Entry 3KMW (X-ray diffraction, 2.00 A resolution); this record covers chains A and B.

Chain A:
Molecule: Integrin-linked kinase
From: Homo sapiens
Notes: fragment: C-terminal pseudokinase domain:
UniProt: Q13418 (ILK_HUMAN); residues 183-452 here = UniProt positions 183-452
Sequence (271 residues; row label = number of the first residue in the row; note: 183 numbers in that range are skipped by the numbering (no residue carries them; nothing is unmodelled there); numbers below 1 keep their minus sign (Met-1 is residue -1)):
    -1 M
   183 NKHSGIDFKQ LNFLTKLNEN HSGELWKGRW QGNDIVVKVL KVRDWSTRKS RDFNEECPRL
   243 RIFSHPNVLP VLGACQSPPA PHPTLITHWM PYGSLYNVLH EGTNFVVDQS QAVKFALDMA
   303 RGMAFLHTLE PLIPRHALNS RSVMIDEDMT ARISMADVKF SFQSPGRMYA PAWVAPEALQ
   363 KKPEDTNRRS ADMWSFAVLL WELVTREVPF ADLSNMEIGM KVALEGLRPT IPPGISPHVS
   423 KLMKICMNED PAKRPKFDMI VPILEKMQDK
Not modelled in the structure: -1, 183-184
Sequence notes: expression tag (-1); engineered mutation Ser346 (Cys in Q13418), Ser422 (Cys in Q13418)
Metal / ion sites: Mg2+: Asp339 (together with ATP)
Residues lining bound ligands: ATP (adenosine-5'-triphosphate): Asn200, Asn202, His203, Ser204, Leu207, Val218, Lys220, Leu251, Thr269, His270, Trp271, Met272, Gly275, Ser276, Asn279, Arg323, Met326, Asp339, Lys341
Curated features (UniProtKB/Swiss-Prot):
  - motif: Lys363 to Arg371 (Nuclear localization signal)
  - binding site (ATP): Asn200, Asn202, His203, Ser204, Lys220, His270, Met272, Asn279, Lys341
  - binding site (Mg(2+)): Asp339
  - modified residue: Ser186 (Phosphoserine), Ser246 (Phosphoserine), Lys426 (N6-acetyllysine)
  - natural variant: Ala262 (A262V: Found in a patient with severe dilated cardiomyopathy; uncertain significance)
  - mutagenesis: Leu207 (L207W: Prevents binding of ATP and Mg(2+). Does not affect binding to F-actin but dramatically impairs F-actin filament bundling, cell spreading and cell migration ...), Lys220 (K220A/M: Reduced interaction with PARVA due to destabilization of ILK), Arg225 (R225A: Reduced interaction with PARVA. Decreased focal adhesion assembly and reduced cell migration; when associated with A-349), Ser228 (S228A: No effect on PAK1-mediated phosphorylation), Ser246 (S246A: Severely reduces PAK1-mediated phosphorylation and increases nuclear and focal adhesion localization. Reduced cell proliferation and cell migration; when associated with A-173), Arg349 (R349A: Reduced interaction with PARVA. Decreased focal adhesion assembly and reduced cell migration; when associated with A-225), Lys363 (K363A: Remains almost completely cytoplasmic with little nuclear localization), Ile400 (I400A: Results in nuclear accumulation of the protein and altered cell morphology), Met402 to Lys403 (Abolishes binding to PARVA and impairs localization of ILK to focal adhesions)
Reported in the primary citation:
  - binding site for ATP: Lys220, Lys341
  - contacts within the chain: Ala319-Ser324 (hydrogen bond)
  - Mg2+ coordination: Asp339
  - mutagenesis - A319D, A319D/S343D, A319D/N321K/S343D, S343D: unchanged catalytic activity

Chain B:
Molecule: Alpha-parvin
From: Homo sapiens
Notes: fragment: C-terminal calponin homology domain:
UniProt: Q9NVD7 (PARVA_HUMAN); residues 248-372 here = UniProt positions 248-372
Sequence (129 residues; numbered -4 to 372; 248 numbers in that range are skipped by the numbering (no residue carries them; nothing is unmodelled there); the number before each row is that of its first residue; numbers below 1 keep their minus sign (Gly-4 is residue -4)):
    -4 GSHM
   248 DAFDTLFDHA PDKLNVVKKT LITFVNKHLN KLNLEVTELE TQFADGVYLV LLMGLLEGYF
   308 VPLHSFFLTP DSFEQKVLNV SFAFELMQDG GLEKPKPRPE DIVNCDLKST LRVLYNLFTK
   368 YRNVE
Not modelled in the structure: -4 to -1, 248
Sequence notes: expression tag (-4 to -1)
Curated features (UniProtKB/Swiss-Prot):
  - mutagenesis: Phe271 (F271D: Loss of interaction with ILK. Loss of localization to focal adhesions)

How chain A and chain B interact:
Residue-residue contacts - 44 pairs, chain A then chain B:
  Arg225(A) with Glu332(B), salt bridge; Gln335(B); Asp336(B), salt bridge
  Gly348(A) with Val308(B); Pro309(B); Ser312(B); Phe329(B)
  Arg349(A) with Tyr306(B); Phe307(B); Leu333(B); Asp336(B), salt bridge
  Met350(A) with Tyr306(B); Phe307(B), hydrogen bond (backbone-backbone); Pro309(B), hydrophobic
  Tyr351(A) with Glu304(B); Gly305(B); Tyr306(B)
  Leu361(A) with Phe307(B); Pro309(B); Leu310(B), hydrogen bond (backbone-backbone)
  Gln362(A) with His311(B)
  Lys363(A) with His311(B)
  Lys364(A) with His311(B), hydrogen bond (side chain-backbone)
  Ser396(A) with Leu302(B)
  Asn397(A) with Gly305(B), hydrogen bond (side chain-backbone); Tyr306(B); Phe307(B)
  Met398(A) with Leu279(B), hydrophobic; Leu298(B); Gly301(B); Leu302(B), hydrophobic; Tyr306(B); Phe307(B), hydrophobic; Val308(B)
  Glu399(A) with Lys278(B); Leu279(B)
  Gly401(A) with Phe307(B)
  Met402(A) with Leu279(B), hydrophobic; Phe307(B); Leu310(B), hydrophobic
  Lys403(A) with Lys278(B), hydrogen bond (side chain-backbone); Asn280(B)
  Leu406(A) with Leu310(B), hydrophobic; Leu315(B), hydrophobic
Other interface residues (no listed pair), chain A (21 interface residues in all): Pro353, Pro365, Ala405, Glu407
Other interface residues (no listed pair), chain B (22 interface residues in all): Val297

In short:
21 residues of chain A face 22 of chain B across their interface; the contacts include 5 hydrogen bonds and 3
salt bridges. Polar contacts include Arg225(A)-Glu332(B), Arg225(A)-Asp336(B) and Arg349(A)-Asp336(B). From
the paper: a binding site for ATP at Lys220(A) and Lys341(A); A319D, A319D/S343D and A319D/N321K/S343D of
chain A, among others, leave catalytic activity unchanged.
Chain A is Integrin-linked kinase and chain B is Alpha-parvin, both from Homo sapiens; the structure, Crystal
structure of the ILK/alpha-parvin core complex (MgATP), was determined by X-ray diffraction together with 3KMU
from the same study.
